6RVR - chains A and C of the 12 polymer chains in the assembly; structure by electron microscopy, 3.46 A resolution.

Chain A (and C):
Protein: Portal protein
Source organism: Epstein-Barr virus (strain GD1)
Notes: chain C of this document is another copy of the same molecule, construct and numbering; everything in this record applies to it too
UniProtKB: A0A0B6VPI0 (A0A0B6VPI0_EBVG); residues 1-613 here = UniProt positions 1-613
Chain sequence (613 residues; numbered 1 to 613; the number before each row is that of its first residue):
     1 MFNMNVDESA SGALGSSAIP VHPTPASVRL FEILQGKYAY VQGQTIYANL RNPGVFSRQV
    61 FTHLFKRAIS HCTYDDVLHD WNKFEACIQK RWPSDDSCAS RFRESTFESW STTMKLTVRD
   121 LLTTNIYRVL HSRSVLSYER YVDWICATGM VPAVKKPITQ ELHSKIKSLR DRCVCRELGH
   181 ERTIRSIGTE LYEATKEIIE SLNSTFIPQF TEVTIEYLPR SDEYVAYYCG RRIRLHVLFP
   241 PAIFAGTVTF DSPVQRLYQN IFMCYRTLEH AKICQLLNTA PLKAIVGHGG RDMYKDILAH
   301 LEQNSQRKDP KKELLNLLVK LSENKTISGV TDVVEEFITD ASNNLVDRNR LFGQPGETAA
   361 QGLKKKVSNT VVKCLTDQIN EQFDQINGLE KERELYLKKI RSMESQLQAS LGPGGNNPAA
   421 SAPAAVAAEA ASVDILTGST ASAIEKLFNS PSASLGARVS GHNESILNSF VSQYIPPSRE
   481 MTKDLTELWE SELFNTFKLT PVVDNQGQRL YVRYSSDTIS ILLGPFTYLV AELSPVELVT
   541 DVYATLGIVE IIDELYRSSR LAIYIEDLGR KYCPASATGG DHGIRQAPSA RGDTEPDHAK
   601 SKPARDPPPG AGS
Not modelled in the structure: 1-16, 93-98, 172-179, 288-433, 504-508, 572-613

Chain A / chain C interface:
Pairs across the interface (5):
  Phe-262(A) / Thr-437(C)
  Met-263(A) / Leu-436(C)  hydrophobic
  Met-263(A) / Thr-437(C)
  Arg-266(A) / Gly-438(C)  hydrogen bond (side chain-backbone)
  Glu-269(A) / Thr-440(C)
Interface residues without a listed pair, chain A (6 interface residues in all): Gln-259, His-270
Interface residues without a listed pair, chain C (6 interface residues in all): Ser-439, Ile-444

Overview:
The chain A/chain C interface involves 6 residues from each chain, with 1 hydrogen bond. Its one
hydrogen-bonded contact is Arg-266(A)/Gly-438(C).
Chain A and chain C are both Portal protein (Epstein-Barr virus (strain GD1)); the structure, Atomic structure
of the Epstein-Barr portal, structure I, was determined by electron microscopy, deposited together with 6RVS.
